Entry 5DJU (X-ray diffraction, 2.10 A resolution); this record covers chains B and A.

[Chain B]
Molecule: Engineered protein, Zdk3 affibody
Source organism: Staphylococcus aureus
Notes: antibody fragment or engineered binder
Chain sequence (61 residues; each row starts with the number of its first residue; numbers below 1 keep their minus sign (Gly-2 is residue -2)):
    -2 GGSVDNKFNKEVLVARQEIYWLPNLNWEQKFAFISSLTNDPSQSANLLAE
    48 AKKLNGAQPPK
Disordered / not traced: -2 to 2, 58

[Chain A]
Molecule: NPH1-2
Source organism: Avena sativa
Reference sequence: O49004 (O49004_AVESA); residues 404-546 here correspond to UniProt positions 407-549 (UniProt number = residue number + 3)
Chain sequence (145 residues; row label = number of the first residue in the row):
   402 GSLATTLERIEKNFVITDPRLPDNPIIFASDSFLQLTEYSREEILGRNAR
   452 FLQGPETDRATVRKIRDAIDNQTEVTVQLINYTKSGKKFWNLFHLQPMRD
   502 QKGDVQYFIGVQLDGTEHVRDAAEREGVMLIKKTAENIDEAAKEL
Sequence notes: expression tag (402-403); engineered mutation Ala450 (Cys453 in O49004)
Residues lining bound ligands: FMN (flavin mononucleotide): Val416, Thr418, Asn425, Asn449, Ala450, Arg451, Leu453, Gln454, Arg460, Val463, Ile466, Arg467, Ile470, Leu480, Asn482, Asn492, Phe494, Leu496, Phe509, Ile510, Gly511, Gln513
What the authors report for this chain:
  - mutagenesis - I539E (537+/-37 nM): decreased binding to Engineered protein, Zdk3 affibody (chain B)

[Chain B / chain A interface]
Pairs across the interface (44):
  Asn3(B) with Glu443(A)
  Phe5(B) with Glu443(A); Leu446(A)
  Leu10(B) with Leu404(A), hydrophobic; Leu446(A), hydrophobic
  Val11(B) with Leu404(A), hydrophobic
  Arg13(B) with Thr406(A); Glu409(A), salt bridge; Ile428(A), hydrogen bond (side chain-backbone); Phe429(A); Arg442(A); Leu446(A)
  Gln14(B) with Ser403(A); Leu404(A); Ala405(A), hydrogen bond (side chain-backbone); Arg410(A)
  Tyr17(B) with Thr406(A); Thr407(A); Leu408(A); Phe429(A), hydrophobic; Leu546(A)
  Trp18(B) with Thr407(A)
  Trp24(B) with Met499(A), hydrophobic; Arg500(A); Ala543(A); Lys544(A)
  Glu25(B) with Asp501(A); Gln507(A)
  Lys27(B) with Leu546(A), hydrogen bond (side chain-backbone)
  Phe28(B) with Leu408(A), hydrophobic; Ile417(A), hydrophobic; Phe429(A), hydrophobic; Met499(A), hydrophobic; Tyr508(A); Ala543(A), hydrophobic
  Ala29(B) with Tyr508(A)
  Ile31(B) with Ile428(A); Phe429(A), hydrophobic
  Ser32(B) with Asp419(A), hydrogen bond; Leu422(A)
  Thr35(B) with Ile427(A); Ile428(A); Gly447(A)
  Asn36(B) with Leu422(A)
Interface residues without a listed pair, chain B (18 interface residues in all): Lys7
Interface residues without a listed pair, chain A (27 interface residues in all): Gln502

[Summary]
18 residues of chain B and 27 residues of chain A are in contact, with 4 hydrogen bonds and 1 salt bridge.
Among the polar pairs are Arg13(B)-Glu409(A), Arg13(B)-Ile428(A) and Gln14(B)-Ala405(A). Ligands of chain A:
flavin mononucleotide. The paper reports that I539E of chain A reduces binding to Engineered protein, Zdk3
affibody (chain B).
Here chain B is Engineered protein, Zdk3 affibody (Staphylococcus aureus) and chain A is NPH1-2 (Avena
sativa). Entry 5DJU (Crystal structure of LOV2 (C450A) domain in complex with Zdk3) was determined by X-ray
diffraction, deposited together with 5EFW.
